6UU2 - chains AAA and CCC of the 9 polymer chains in the assembly; structure by X-ray diffraction, 4.40 A resolution (low resolution: residue-level contacts below are approximate; hydrogen-bond / salt-bridge calls are withheld).

Chain AAA:
Protein: DNA-directed RNA polymerase subunit alpha
Source organism: Escherichia coli
Notes: EC 2.7.7.6
UniProt: A0A377D9Q8 (A0A377D9Q8_ECOLX); numbering as in UniProt (aligned over 1-235)
Amino-acid sequence (242 residues; each row starts with the number of its first residue; numbers below 1 keep their minus sign (Ala-6 is residue -6)):
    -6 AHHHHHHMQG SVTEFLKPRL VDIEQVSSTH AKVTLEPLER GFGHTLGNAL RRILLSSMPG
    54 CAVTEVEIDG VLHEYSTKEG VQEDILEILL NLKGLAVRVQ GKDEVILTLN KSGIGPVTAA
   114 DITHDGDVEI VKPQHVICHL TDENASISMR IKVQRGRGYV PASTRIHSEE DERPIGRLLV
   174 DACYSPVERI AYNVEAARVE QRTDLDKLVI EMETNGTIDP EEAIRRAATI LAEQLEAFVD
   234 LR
Unresolved in the structure: -6 to 5
Sequence notes: expression tag (-6 to 0)

Chain CCC:
Protein: DNA-directed RNA polymerase subunit beta
Source organism: Escherichia coli
Notes: EC 2.7.7.6
UniProt: P0A8V4 (RPOB_ECO57); residues 1-1342 here = UniProt positions 1-1342
Amino-acid sequence (1342 residues; row label = number of the first residue in the row):
     1 MVYSYTEKKR IRKDFGKRPQ VLDVPYLLSI QLDSFQKFIE QDPEGQYGLE AAFRSVFPIQ
    61 SYSGNSELQY VSYRLGEPVF DVQECQIRGV TYSAPLRVKL RLVIYEREAP EGTVKDIKEQ
   121 EVYMGEIPLM TDNGTFVING TERVIVSQLH RSPGVFFDSD KGKTHSSGKV LYNARIIPYR
   181 GSWLDFEFDP KDNLFVRIDR RRKLPATIIL RALNYTTEQI LDLFFEKVIF EIRDNKLQME
   241 LVPERLRGET ASFDIEANGK VYVEKGRRIT ARHIRQLEKD DVKLIEVPVE YIAGKVVAKD
   301 YIDESTGELI CAANMELSLD LLAKLSQSGH KRIETLFTND LDHGPYISET LRVDPTNDRL
   361 SALVEIYRMM RPGEPPTREA AESLFENLFF SEDRYDLSAV GRMKFNRSLL REEIEGSGIL
   421 SKDDIIDVMK KLIDIRNGKG EVDDIDHLGN RRIRSVGEMA ENQFRVGLVR VERAVKERLS
   481 LGDLDTLMPQ DMINAKPISA AVKEFFGSSQ LSQFMDQNNP LSEITHKRRI SALGPGGLTR
   541 ERAGFEVRDV HPTHYGRVCP IETPEGPNIG LINSLSVYAQ TNEYGFLETP YRKVTDGVVT
   601 DEIHYLSAIE EGNYVIAQAN SNLDEEGHFV EDLVTCRSKG ESSLFSRDQV DYMDVSTQQV
   661 VSVGASLIPF LEHDDANRAL MGANMQRQAV PTLRADKPLV GTGMERAVAV DSGVTAVAKR
   721 GGVVQYVDAS RIVIKVNEDE MYPGEAGIDI YNLTKYTRSN QNTCINQMPC VSLGEPVERG
   781 DVLADGPSTD LGELALGQNM RVAFMPWNGY NFEDSILVSE RVVQEDRFTT IHIQELACVS
   841 RDTKLGPEEI TADIPNVGEA ALSKLDESGI VYIGAEVTGG DILVGKVTPK GETQLTPEEK
   901 LLRAIFGEKA SDVKDSSLRV PNGVSGTVID VQVFTRDGVE KDKRALEIEE MQLKQAKKDL
   961 SEELQILEAG LFSRIRAVLV AGGVEAEKLD KLPRDRWLEL GLTDEEKQNQ LEQLAEQYDE
  1021 LKHEFEKKLE AKRRKITQGD DLAPGVLKIV KVYLAVKRRI QPGDKMAGRH GNKGVISKIN
  1081 PIEDMPYDEN GTPVDIVLNP LGVPSRMNIG QILETHLGMA AKGIGDKINA MLKQQQEVAK
  1141 LREFIQRAYD LGADVRQKVD LSTFSDEEVM RLAENLRKGM PIATPVFDGA KEAEIKELLK
  1201 LGDLPTSGQI RLYDGRTGEQ FERPVTVGYM YMLKLNHLVD DKMHARSTGS YSLVTQQPLG
  1261 GKAQFGGQRF GEMEVWALEA YGAAYTLQEM LTVKSDDVNG RTKMYKNIVD GNHQMEPGMP
  1321 ESFNVLLKEI RSLGINIELE DE
Unresolved in the structure: 1-2
Swiss-Prot annotation at these positions:
  - modified residue (N6-acetyllysine): Lys1022, Lys1200

How chain AAA and chain CCC interact:
Residue-residue contacts (67):
  His37(AAA) with Gly1218(CCC)
  Asn41(AAA) with Tyr1087(CCC); Gly1215(CCC); Arg1216(CCC); Thr1217(CCC); Gly1218(CCC)
  Arg44(AAA) with Glu1083(CCC); Tyr1087(CCC); Gly1215(CCC)
  Arg45(AAA) with Glu1083(CCC); Asp1084(CCC); Gly1215(CCC); Arg1216(CCC)
  Ser49(AAA) with Glu1083(CCC)
  Leu65(AAA) with Ile873(CCC); Gly874(CCC)
  His66(AAA) with Ile873(CCC); Ile929(CCC)
  Tyr68(AAA) with Tyr756(CCC); Ile929(CCC); Ala1055(CCC)
  Thr70(AAA) with Ala729(CCC); Ser730(CCC); Lys755(CCC)
  Lys71(AAA) with Asp728(CCC)
  Glu72(AAA) with Tyr726(CCC); Asp728(CCC)
  Gly73(AAA) with Tyr726(CCC); Asp728(CCC)
  Val74(AAA) with Asp728(CCC); Ala729(CCC)
  Gln75(AAA) with Val727(CCC); Ala729(CCC); Pro769(CCC); Val771(CCC); Ser772(CCC); Leu773(CCC)
  Asp77(AAA) with Ala729(CCC); Lys755(CCC); Asn766(CCC); Met768(CCC)
  Leu79(AAA) with Tyr756(CCC)
  Glu80(AAA) with Met768(CCC)
  Leu83(AAA) with Arg694(CCC)
  Lys86(AAA) with Asp826(CCC)
  Thr134(AAA) with Val727(CCC); Leu773(CCC)
  Tyr152(AAA) with Gln824(CCC); Asp826(CCC); Arg1059(CCC)
  Pro154(AAA) with Arg1059(CCC)
  Ser156(AAA) with Arg1059(CCC)
  Ile159(AAA) with Glu876(CCC)
  Arg166(AAA) with Ser863(CCC)
  Ile168(AAA) with Tyr872(CCC); Ile873(CCC)
  Asp174(AAA) with Asp826(CCC); Lys1057(CCC)
  Glu181(AAA) with Arg821(CCC)
  Arg182(AAA) with Asn1090(CCC); Thr1092(CCC)
  Ile183(AAA) with Gly1091(CCC)
  Ala184(AAA) with Asn1090(CCC); Gly1091(CCC)
  Tyr185(AAA) with Tyr1087(CCC); Gly1218(CCC)
  Asn186(AAA) with Glu1089(CCC)
Also at the interface, not in a pair above, chain AAA (39 interface residues in all): Leu48, Glu76, Asp135, Ala155, His160, Glu163
Also at the interface, not in a pair above, chain CCC (46 interface residues in all): Leu693, Val823, Lys864, Ala875, Thr878, Thr927, Val928, Ile1082, Asp1214

In short:
Chain AAA and chain CCC form an interface of 39 and 46 residues respectively.
Here chain AAA is DNA-directed RNA polymerase subunit alpha and chain CCC is DNA-directed RNA polymerase
subunit beta, both from Escherichia coli. Entry 6UU2 (E. coli sigma-S transcription initiation complex with
3-nt RNA ("Old" crystal soaked with GTP and ATP ...) was determined by X-ray diffraction together with 6UTV,
6UTW, 6UTX, 6UTY, 6UTZ, 6UU0 and 11 further entries from the same study.
